Entry 2BX4 (X-ray diffraction, 2.79 A resolution); this record covers chain A.

== Chain A ==
Molecule: 3C-like proteinase nsp5
Source organism: SARS coronavirus Sin2774
Notes: EC 3.4.22.69
UniProtKB: P0C6U8 (R1A_SARS); residues 1-306 here correspond to UniProt positions 3241-3546 (UniProt number = residue number + 3240)
Sequence (306 residues; row label = number of the first residue in the row):
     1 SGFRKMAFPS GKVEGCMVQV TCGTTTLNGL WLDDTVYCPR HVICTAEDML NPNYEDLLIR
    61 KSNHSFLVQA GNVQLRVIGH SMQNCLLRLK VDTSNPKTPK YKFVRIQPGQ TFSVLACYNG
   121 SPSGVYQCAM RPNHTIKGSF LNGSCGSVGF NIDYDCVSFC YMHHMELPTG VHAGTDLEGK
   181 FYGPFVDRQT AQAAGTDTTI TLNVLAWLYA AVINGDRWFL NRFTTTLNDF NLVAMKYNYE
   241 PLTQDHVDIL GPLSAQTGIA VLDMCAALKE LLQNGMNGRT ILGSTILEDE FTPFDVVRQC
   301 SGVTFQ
Not modelled in the structure: 1-2, 301-306
UniProt features mapped onto this chain:
  - active site (For 3CL-PRO activity): His41, Cys145
  - site: Gln306 (Cleavage)
What the authors report for this chain:
  - catalytic residues: His41, Cys145 (citing earlier work)
  - conformationally variable residues (loop rearrangement, side-chain flip): Phe140, Glu166
  - specificity-determining residues: His163 (citing earlier work)

== Summary ==
From UniProt: active-site residues His41 and Cys145. From the paper: catalytic residues His41 and Cys145; the
specificity determinant His163.
Chain A is 3C-like proteinase nsp5 (SARS coronavirus Sin2774); the structure, Crystal Structure of SARS
Coronavirus Main Proteinase (P21212), was determined by X-ray diffraction (same publication as 2BX3).
